Entry 7JHJ (electron microscopy, 3.20 A resolution); this record covers chains A and R of the 5 polymer chains in the assembly.

# Chain A
Protein: Guanine nucleotide-binding protein G(i) subunit alpha-1
Organism: Homo sapiens
Reference sequence: P63096 (GNAI1_HUMAN); residues 2-354 here = UniProt positions 2-354
Chain sequence (353 residues; row label = number of the first residue in the row):
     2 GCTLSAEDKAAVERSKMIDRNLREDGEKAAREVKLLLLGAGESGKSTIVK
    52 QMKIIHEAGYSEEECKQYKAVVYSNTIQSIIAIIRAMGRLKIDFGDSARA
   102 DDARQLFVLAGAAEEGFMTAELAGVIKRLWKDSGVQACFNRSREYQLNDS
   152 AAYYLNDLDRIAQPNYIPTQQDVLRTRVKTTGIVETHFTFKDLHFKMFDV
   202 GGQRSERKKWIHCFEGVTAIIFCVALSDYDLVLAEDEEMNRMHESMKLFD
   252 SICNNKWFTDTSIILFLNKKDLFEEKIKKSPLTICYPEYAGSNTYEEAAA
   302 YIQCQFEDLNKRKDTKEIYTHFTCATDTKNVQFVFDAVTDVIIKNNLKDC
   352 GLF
Unresolved in the structure: 2-3, 56-181, 234-240
Curated features (UniProtKB/Swiss-Prot):
  - region: Lys35 to Thr48 (G1 motif), Asp173 to Thr181 (G2 motif), Phe196 to Arg205 (G3 motif), Ile265 to Asp272 (G4 motif), Thr324 to Thr329 (G5 motif)
  - binding site (GTP): Glu43 to Thr48, Ser151, Leu175 to Thr181, Asp200 to Gln204, Asn269 to Asp272, Ala326
  - binding site (Mg(2+)): Ser47, Thr181
  - modified residue: Arg178 (ADP-ribosylarginine), Gln204 (Deamidated glutamine), Cys351 (ADP-ribosylcysteine)
  - lipidation: Gly2 (N-myristoyl glycine), Cys3 (S-palmitoyl cysteine)
  - natural variant: Gly40 (G40C: In NEDHISB; G40R: In NEDHISB), Gly45 (G45D: In NEDHISB), Thr48 (T48I: In NEDHISB; T48K: In NEDHISB), Gln52 (Q52P: In NEDHISB), Ser75 (deletion: In NEDHISB; uncertain significance), Gln172 (deletion: In NEDHISB), Asp173 (D173V: In NEDHISB), Glu186 to Phe189 (deletion: In NEDHISB; uncertain significance), Cys224 (C224Y: In NEDHISB), Lys270 (K270N: In NEDHISB; K270R: In NEDHISB), Asp272 (D272G: In NEDHISB), Ala326 (A326P: In NEDHISB), 1 further natural variant entry in UniProt
  - mutagenesis: Gly42 (G42R: Abolishes switch to an activated conformation and dissociation from beta and gamma subunits upon GTP binding. Abolishes interaction with RGS family members), Glu116 (E116L: Enhances interaction (inactive GDP-bound) with RGS14), Gln147 (Q147L: Enhances interaction (inactive GDP-bound) with RGS14), Glu245 (E245L: Enhances interaction (inactive GDP-bound) with RGS14)

# Chain R
Protein: BILF1
Organism: Epstein-Barr virus
Reference sequence: Q3KSP2 (Q3KSP2_EBVG); residues 1-312 here = UniProt positions 1-312
Chain sequence (321 residues; numbered 1 to 321; the number before each row is that of its first residue):
     1 MLSTMAPGSTVGTLVANMTSVNATEDACTKSYSAFLSGMTSLLLVLLILL
    51 TLAGILFIIFVRKLVHRMDVWLIALLIELLLWVLGKMIQEFSSTGLCLLT
   101 QNMMFLGLMCSVWTHLGMALEKTLALFSRTPKRTSHRNVCLYLMGVFCLV
   151 LLLIIILLITMGPDANLNRGPNMCREGPTKGMHTAVQGLKAGCYLLAAVL
   201 IVLLTVIIIWKLLRTKFGRKPRLICNVTFTGLICAFSWFMLSLPLLFLGE
   251 AGSLGFDCTESLVARYYPGPAACLALLLIILYAWSFSHFMDSLKNQVTVT
   301 ARYFRRVPSQSTAAALEVLFQ
Unresolved in the structure: 1-27, 305-321
Differences from the reference sequence: expression tag (313-321)
Disulfides: Cys28-Cys258, Cys97-Cys174
Reported in the primary citation:
  - contacts within the chain: Lys122-Tyr282
  - mutagenesis - H66A/F286A/H288A (76.0 +/- 2.3%), L75A, H115A, E121A, K122A (20% activities), A125F, L167E/N168A/R169D/G170D/P171R/N172Y/M173I, L167E/N168A/R169D/G170D/P171R/N172Y/M173I/R175D/E176R/G177F/P178Y/T179P/K180N, L167G/N168G/R169G/G170DEL/P171DEL/N172DEL, R175D/E176R/G177F/P178Y/T179P/K180N, S237C, S237C/M240P, M240A/L241A/L243A/Y267A, M240A/L241A/L243A/Y267A/A271F, A271F, L278N/I279P, Y282A (60% reduction): decreased signaling
  - mutagenesis - K122A (50% higher), Y282A (20% higher): increased expression
  - mutagenesis - H66A/F286A/H288A (79.7 +/- 6.1%), E121A, L167E/N168A/R169D/G170D/P171R/N172Y/M173I, L167E/N168A/R169D/G170D/P171R/N172Y/M173I/R175D/E176R/G177F/P178Y/T179P/K180N, L167G/N168G/R169G/G170DEL/P171DEL/N172DEL, R175D/E176R/G177F/P178Y/T179P/K180N, A271F, L278N/I279P: decreased expression
  - mutagenesis - M240F, L241F: unchanged expression
  - mutagenesis - M240F, M240P, L241F, H288A (98.9 +/- 5.7%): unchanged signaling

# Interface between chain A and chain R
Pairs across the interface - 40 pairs, chain A then chain R:
  Ala31(A) - Pro131(R)
  Ala31(A) - Arg133(R)
  Arg32(A) - Pro131(R)
  Glu318(A) - Phe217(R)
  Ile319(A) - Lys216(R)
  Tyr320(A) - Lys216(R)
  Asp341(A) - Lys216(R)
  Asp341(A) - Phe217(R)
  Ile343(A) - Arg129(R)
  Ile343(A) - Thr130(R)
  Ile343(A) - Pro131(R)
  Ile344(A) - Leu126(R)
  Ile344(A) - Phe217(R)  hydrophobic
  Lys345(A) - Phe217(R)
  Asn347(A) - Ala125(R)
  Asn347(A) - Ser128(R)  hydrogen bond
  Asn347(A) - Thr130(R)
  Asn347(A) - Pro131(R)
  Asn347(A) - Lys132(R)
  Leu348(A) - Leu126(R)  hydrophobic
  Leu348(A) - Leu212(R)  hydrophobic
  Leu348(A) - Phe217(R)  hydrophobic
  Lys349(A) - His66(R)  hydrogen bond (backbone-side chain)
  Asp350(A) - His66(R)
  Asp350(A) - Arg67(R)
  Asp350(A) - Lys132(R)
  Cys351(A) - Met68(R)
  Cys351(A) - Glu121(R)
  Cys351(A) - Lys122(R)
  Cys351(A) - Ala125(R)  hydrophobic
  Gly352(A) - Ser285(R)
  Gly352(A) - Phe286(R)
  Leu353(A) - Asn226(R)
  Leu353(A) - Val227(R)  hydrophobic
  Leu353(A) - Ser285(R)
  Phe354(A) - Arg222(R)
  Phe354(A) - Leu223(R)
  Phe354(A) - Ser285(R)  hydrogen bond (backbone-backbone)
  Phe354(A) - Ser287(R)
  Phe354(A) - His288(R)
Other interface residues (no listed pair), chain A (22 interface residues in all): Glu33, Asp193, Leu194, Asp315, Thr340
Other interface residues (no listed pair), chain R (26 interface residues in all): Lys211, Thr215
Interface features reported in the paper:
  - pairs named by the authors: Arg222(R)-Phe354(A), Phe286(R)-Phe354(A) (pi stacking), His288(R)-Phe354(A)
  - interface residues, chain R: Lys122(R), Ala125(R)

# Overview
The interface between chain A and chain R involves 22 residues on one side and 26 on the other, with 3
hydrogen bonds. Among the polar pairs are Asn347(A)-Ser128(R), Lys349(A)-His66(R) and Phe354(A)-Ser285(R). The
authors report contacts between Arg222(R) and Phe354(A) and His288(R) and Phe354(A); pi stacking between
Phe286(R) and Phe354(A). From the paper: H66A/F286A/H288A, L75A and H115A of chain R, among others, reduce
signaling; interface residues Lys122(R) and Ala125(R); 21 substitutions were tested in all.
Here chain A is Guanine nucleotide-binding protein G(i) subunit alpha-1 (Homo sapiens) and chain R is BILF1
(Epstein-Barr virus). Entry 7JHJ (Structure of the Epstein-Barr virus GPCR BILF1 in complex with human Gi) was
determined by electron microscopy.
